PDB entry 6Z6P | electron microscopy, 4.43 A resolution (low resolution: residue-level contacts below are approximate; hydrogen-bond / salt-bridge calls are withheld) | chains A and J of the 14 polymer chains in the assembly

Chain A:
Protein: Histone H3
Organism: Xenopus laevis
Reference sequence: A0A310TTQ1 (A0A310TTQ1_XENLA); residues 38-134 here correspond to UniProt positions 39-135 (UniProt number = residue number + 1)
Amino-acid sequence (97 residues; each row starts with the number of its first residue):
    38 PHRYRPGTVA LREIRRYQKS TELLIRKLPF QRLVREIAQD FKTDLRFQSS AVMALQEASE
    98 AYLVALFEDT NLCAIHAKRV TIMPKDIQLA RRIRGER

Chain J:
Molecule: 145-nt DNA strand
Sequence (145 nucleotides; row label = number of the first residue in the row; numbers below 1 keep their minus sign (DA-72 is residue -72)):
   -72 ATCGATGTAT ATATCTGACA CGTGCCTGGA GACTAGGGAG TAATCCCCTT GGCGGTTAAA
   -12 ACGCGGGGGA CAGCGCGTAC GTGCGTTTAA GCGGTGCTAG AGCTGTCTAC GACCAATTGA
    48 GCGGCCTCGG CACCGGGATT CTGAT

How chain A and chain J interact:
Residue-residue contacts (32; chain A residue first):
  His39(A) - DG10(J)
  Arg40(A) - DG8(J)
  Arg40(A) - DT9(J)
  Arg40(A) - DG10(J)
  Tyr41(A) - DA-68(J)
  Tyr41(A) - DT-67(J)
  Tyr41(A) - DT9(J)
  Tyr41(A) - DG10(J)
  Arg42(A) - DT9(J)
  Pro43(A) - DG8(J)
  Pro43(A) - DT9(J)
  Gly44(A) - DG8(J)
  Gly44(A) - DT9(J)
  Thr45(A) - DT9(J)
  Val46(A) - DT-67(J)
  Val46(A) - DT9(J)
  Ala47(A) - DT9(J)
  Arg49(A) - DT-67(J)
  Arg49(A) - DG-66(J)
  Arg49(A) - DT-65(J)
  Glu50(A) - DG-66(J)
  Arg52(A) - DT-65(J)
  Arg53(A) - DT-65(J)
  Lys56(A) - DT-65(J)
  Lys56(A) - DA-64(J)
  Arg63(A) - DA17(J)
  Arg63(A) - DG18(J)
  Lys64(A) - DG18(J)
  Leu65(A) - DA17(J)
  Leu65(A) - DG18(J)
  Pro66(A) - DA17(J)
  Arg69(A) - DA17(J)
Other interface residues (no listed pair), chain A (20 interface residues in all): Arg83
Other interface residues (no listed pair), chain J (12 interface residues in all): DA26, DG27

In short:
20 residues of chain A face 12 of chain J across their interface.
Chain A is Histone H3 (Xenopus laevis) and chain J is a 145-nt DNA strand; the structure, HDAC-PC-Nuc, was
determined by electron microscopy (same publication as 6Z6F, 6Z6H and 6Z6O).
